Entry 5A8W (X-ray diffraction, 1.80 A resolution); this record covers chains A and D of the 6 polymer chains in the assembly.

# Chain A (and D)
Molecule: Methyl-coenzyme M II reductase
Organism: Methanothermobacter wolfeii
Notes: EC 2.8.4.1; chain D of this document is another copy of the same molecule, construct and numbering; everything in this record applies to it too
Sequence (554 residues; each row starts with the number of its first residue):
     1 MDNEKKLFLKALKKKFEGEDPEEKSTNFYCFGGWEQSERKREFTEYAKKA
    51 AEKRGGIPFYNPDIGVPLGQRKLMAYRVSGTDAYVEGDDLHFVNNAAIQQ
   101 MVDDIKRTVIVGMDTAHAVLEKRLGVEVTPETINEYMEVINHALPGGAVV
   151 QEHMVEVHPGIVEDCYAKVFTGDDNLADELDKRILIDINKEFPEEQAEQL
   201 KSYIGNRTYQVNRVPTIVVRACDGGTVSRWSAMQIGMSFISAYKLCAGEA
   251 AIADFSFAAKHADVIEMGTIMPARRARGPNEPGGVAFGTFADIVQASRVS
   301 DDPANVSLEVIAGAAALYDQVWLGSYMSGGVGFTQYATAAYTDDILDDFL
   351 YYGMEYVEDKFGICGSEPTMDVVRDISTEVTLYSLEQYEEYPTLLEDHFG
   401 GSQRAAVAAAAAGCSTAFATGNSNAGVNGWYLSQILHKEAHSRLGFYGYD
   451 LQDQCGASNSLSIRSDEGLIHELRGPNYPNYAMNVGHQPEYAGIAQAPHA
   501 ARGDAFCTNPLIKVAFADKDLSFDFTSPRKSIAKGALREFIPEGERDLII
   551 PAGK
Unresolved in the structure: 1-4, 553-554 (chain D: 1-3, 553-554)
Modified residues: H261 (n1-methylated histidine; MHS); R275 (5-methyl-arginine; AGM); Q403 (2-methyl-glutamine; MGN); G448 (thioglycin; GL3); C455 (s-methylcysteine; SMC)

# Chain A / chain D interface
Pairs across the interface - 244 pairs, chain A then chain D:
  K40(A) with M154(D), hydrogen bond (side chain-backbone); V155(D); E156(D), salt bridge
  E42(A) with H158(D), salt bridge
  F43(A) with E156(D); V157(D); H158(D); P159(D)
  Y46(A) with H158(D); L548(D)
  A50(A) with E163(D)
  K53(A) with E163(D); E543(D), salt bridge
  R54(A) with N141(D); E163(D), hydrogen bond (side chain-backbone); C165(D), hydrogen bond (side chain-backbone); Y166(D)
  G56(A) with R183(D)
  I57(A) with N141(D); Y166(D), hydrophobic; K168(D); R183(D); D520(D)
  P58(A) with N141(D); R183(D); I184(D)
  F59(A) with N141(D); H142(D); P145(D), hydrophobic; P159(D); V162(D); E163(D)
  Y60(A) with H142(D); E156(D), hydrogen bond; P159(D), hydrophobic
  N61(A) with H142(D), hydrogen bond (backbone-side chain)
  I64(A) with H142(D)
  G65(A) with V149(D)
  V66(A) with V149(D), hydrogen bond (backbone-backbone); V150(D); Q151(D)
  L68(A) with Q151(D); E152(D); H153(D); M154(D); E156(D)
  G69(A) with E152(D), hydrogen bond (backbone-side chain)
  Q70(A) with E152(D), hydrogen bond (backbone-side chain)
  R71(A) with E152(D), hydrogen bond (backbone-side chain); H153(D)
  K72(A) with H153(D)
  L73(A) with H153(D)
  M74(A) with H153(D), hydrogen bond (backbone-side chain)
  Y76(A) with H153(D)
  G87(A) with V155(D)
  D88(A) with V155(D); E156(D), hydrogen bond (side chain-backbone)
  H91(A) with V157(D)
  V93(A) with V157(D), hydrophobic; I161(D); I217(D), hydrophobic; I549(D)
  N94(A) with E156(D), hydrogen bond (side chain-backbone); V157(D); H158(D), hydrogen bond (side chain-backbone); I161(D); I549(D)
  A96(A) with I549(D); I550(D), hydrophobic
  Q99(A) with I217(D); R546(D), hydrogen bond
  K106(A) with A221(D), hydrogen bond (side chain-backbone)
  N141(A) with R54(D); I57(D); P58(D); F59(D)
  H142(A) with F59(D); Y60(D); N61(D), hydrogen bond (side chain-backbone)
  P145(A) with F59(D), hydrophobic
  G146(A) with V331(D)
  G147(A) with V331(D)
  A148(A) with V331(D)
  V149(A) with G65(D); V66(D), hydrogen bond (backbone-backbone)
  V150(A) with V66(D)
  Q151(A) with V66(D); L68(D)
  E152(A) with L68(D); G69(D), hydrogen bond (side chain-backbone); Q70(D), hydrogen bond (side chain-backbone); R71(D), hydrogen bond (side chain-backbone)
  H153(A) with L68(D); R71(D); K72(D); L73(D); M74(D), hydrogen bond (side chain-backbone); Y76(D); Q335(D), hydrogen bond; F399(D)
  M154(A) with K40(D), hydrogen bond (backbone-side chain); L68(D)
  V155(A) with K40(D); G87(D); D88(D); V331(D); T334(D); Q335(D)
  E156(A) with K40(D), salt bridge; F43(D); Y60(D), hydrogen bond; L68(D); D88(D), hydrogen bond (backbone-side chain); N94(D), hydrogen bond (backbone-side chain)
  V157(A) with H91(D); V93(D), hydrophobic; N94(D)
  H158(A) with E42(D), salt bridge; F43(D); Y46(D); N94(D), hydrogen bond (backbone-side chain); R538(D)
  P159(A) with F43(D); F59(D); Y60(D), hydrophobic
  I161(A) with V93(D); N94(D)
  V162(A) with F59(D)
  E163(A) with A50(D); K53(D); R54(D), hydrogen bond (backbone-side chain); F59(D)
  C165(A) with R54(D), hydrogen bond (backbone-side chain)
  Y166(A) with R54(D); I57(D), hydrophobic
  K168(A) with I57(D)
  R183(A) with G56(D); I57(D)
  I184(A) with P58(D)
  I217(A) with V93(D), hydrophobic; R220(D)
  R220(A) with I217(D); R220(D); A221(D); R546(D)
  A221(A) with K106(D), hydrogen bond (backbone-side chain); R220(D); Y326(D)
  C222(A) with K106(D); S325(D), hydrogen bond; Y326(D)
  D223(A) with R277(D), salt bridge; Y326(D)
  G225(A) with R277(D), hydrogen bond (backbone-side chain)
  T226(A) with R277(D); S325(D); Y326(D)
  R229(A) with R274(D), hydrogen bond (side chain-backbone); R275(D); R277(D); Y326(D); M327(D); S328(D)
  W230(A) with S325(D); S328(D), hydrogen bond (backbone-backbone); G329(D); G330(D)
  M233(A) with S328(D); G329(D)
  Q234(A) with G329(D); G330(D); V331(D)
  I270(A) with A273(D), hydrophobic; A276(D), hydrophobic
  A273(A) with I270(D), hydrophobic
  R274(A) with R229(D), hydrogen bond (backbone-side chain)
  R275(A) with R229(D)
  A276(A) with I270(D), hydrophobic; R277(D); G278(D), hydrogen bond (backbone-backbone)
  R277(A) with D223(D), salt bridge; G225(D); T226(D); R229(D); A276(D)
  G278(A) with A276(D), hydrogen bond (backbone-backbone)
  S325(A) with C222(D), hydrogen bond; T226(D); W230(D)
  Y326(A) with A221(D); C222(D); D223(D); T226(D); R229(D)
  M327(A) with R229(D)
  S328(A) with R229(D); W230(D), hydrogen bond (backbone-backbone); M233(D)
  G329(A) with W230(D); M233(D)
  G330(A) with W230(D); Q234(D)
  V331(A) with G146(D); G147(D); A148(D); V155(D); Q234(D)
  T334(A) with V155(D)
  Q335(A) with H153(D), hydrogen bond; V155(D)
  F399(A) with H153(D)
  D520(A) with I57(D)
  R538(A) with H158(D); L548(D); I549(D); P551(D)
  E539(A) with P551(D)
  F540(A) with I550(D); P551(D)
  I541(A) with P551(D), hydrophobic
  P542(A) with R546(D); I550(D)
  E543(A) with K53(D), salt bridge; R546(D), hydrogen bond (backbone-side chain)
  E545(A) with E545(D); R546(D), salt bridge
  R546(A) with Q99(D), hydrogen bond; R220(D); P542(D); E543(D), hydrogen bond (side chain-backbone); E545(D), salt bridge
  L548(A) with Y46(D); R538(D)
  I549(A) with V93(D); N94(D); A96(D); R538(D)
  I550(A) with A96(D), hydrophobic; F540(D); P542(D)
  P551(A) with R538(D); E539(D); F540(D); I541(D), hydrophobic
Other interface residues (no listed pair), chain A (113 interface residues in all): A47, P62, P67, F92, N95, E138, V139, G160, D164, V218, V219, S241, H261, V321, D547
Other interface residues (no listed pair), chain D (112 interface residues in all): A47, I64, F92, N95, D103, E138, V139, G160, D164, V218, V219, S241, H261, V321, D547

# Summary
113 residues of chain A face 112 of chain D across their interface, with 43 hydrogen bonds and 10 salt
bridges. Polar pairs include K40(A)-E156(D), E42(A)-H158(D) and K53(A)-E543(D).
Both chains are Methyl-coenzyme M II reductase (Methanothermobacter wolfeii). Entry 5A8W (Methyl-coenzyme M
reductase II from methanothermobacter wolfeii at 1. 8 A resolution) was determined by X-ray diffraction (same
publication as 5A8R, 5A8K and 5A0Y).
